PDB entry 1PX0 | X-ray diffraction, 1.90 A resolution | chains A and B of the 4 polymer chains in the assembly

# Chain A (and B)
Name: halohydrin dehalogenase
Source organism: Agrobacterium tumefaciens
Notes: chain B of this document is another copy of the same molecule, construct and numbering; everything in this record applies to it too
Reference sequence: Q93D82 (Q93D82_9RHIZ); residues 1-254 here = UniProt positions 1-254
Sequence (254 residues; each row starts with the number of its first residue):
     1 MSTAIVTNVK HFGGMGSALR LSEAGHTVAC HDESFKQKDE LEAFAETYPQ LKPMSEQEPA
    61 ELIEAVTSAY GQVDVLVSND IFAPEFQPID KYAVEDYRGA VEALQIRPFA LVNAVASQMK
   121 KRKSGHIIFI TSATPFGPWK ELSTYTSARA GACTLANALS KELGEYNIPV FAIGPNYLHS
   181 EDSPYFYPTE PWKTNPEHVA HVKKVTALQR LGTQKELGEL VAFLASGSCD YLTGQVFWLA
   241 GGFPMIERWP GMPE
Unresolved in the structure: 1, 254
Small-molecule neighbours: (R)-1-para-nitro-phenyl-2-azido-ethanol (RPN): F12, P84, F86, S132, T134, W139, Y145, P175, N176, Y177, L178, F186, Y187
From the paper describing this entry:
  - binding site for (R)-1-para-nitro-phenyl-2-azido-ethanol: S132, Y145
  - catalytic residues: S132, Y145
  - catalytic residues: D80 (proposed by the authors, not directly observed)
  - mutagenesis - S132A (>10 000-fold), Y145F (>10 000-fold), R149K (400-fold), R149N (>10 000-fold): decreased catalytic activity (citing earlier work)
  - mutagenesis - D80A: abolished catalytic activity
  - mutagenesis - D80N (220-fold): decreased catalytic activity

# How chain A and chain B interact
Contacting residue pairs (70):
  P88(A) with K120(B); E162(B)
  I89(A) with F109(B), hydrophobic; V112(B), hydrophobic; N113(B), hydrogen bond (backbone-side chain); A116(B), hydrophobic; L159(B), hydrophobic; E162(B), hydrogen bond (backbone-side chain)
  D90(A) with N113(B); A116(B); K120(B), salt bridge
  Y92(A) with F109(B), hydrophobic; N113(B), hydrogen bond (backbone-side chain)
  V94(A) with I106(B), hydrophobic; N113(B)
  Y97(A) with Q105(B), hydrogen bond; I106(B), hydrophobic; F109(B), hydrophobic; L155(B)
  R98(A) with E102(B), salt bridge; I106(B)
  V101(A) with V101(B), hydrophobic; Q105(B)
  E102(A) with R98(B), salt bridge
  Q105(A) with Y97(B), hydrogen bond; Q105(B), hydrogen bond
  I106(A) with V94(B), hydrophobic; Y97(B), hydrophobic; R98(B)
  F109(A) with Y92(B), hydrophobic; Y97(B), hydrophobic; S143(B); T144(B)
  A110(A) with V94(B), hydrophobic
  V112(A) with I89(B), hydrophobic
  N113(A) with I89(B), hydrogen bond (side chain-backbone); D90(B); Y92(B), hydrogen bond (side chain-backbone)
  A116(A) with I89(B), hydrophobic
  S117(A) with D90(B)
  K120(A) with P88(B); D90(B), salt bridge
  P138(A) with N157(B)
  K140(A) with K161(B); E162(B); E165(B), salt bridge
  E141(A) with E162(B)
  S143(A) with F109(B); L155(B)
  T144(A) with F109(B)
  T146(A) with T154(B)
  S147(A) with G151(B); T154(B); L155(B)
  A150(A) with T154(B)
  G151(A) with S147(B)
  T154(A) with T146(B); S147(B); A150(B)
  L155(A) with S143(B); S147(B)
  N157(A) with P138(B)
  L159(A) with I89(B), hydrophobic; S143(B)
  K161(A) with K140(B)
  E162(A) with P88(B); I89(B), hydrogen bond (side chain-backbone); K140(B); E141(B)
  E165(A) with K140(B), salt bridge
Also at the interface, not in a pair above, chain A (38 interface residues in all): Q87, A93, A158, L163
Also at the interface, not in a pair above, chain B (39 interface residues in all): Q87, A93, A110, S117, P135, A158, L163

# In short
The interface between chain A and chain B involves 38 residues on one side and 39 on the other, with 9
hydrogen bonds and 6 salt bridges. Among the polar pairs are D90(A)-K120(B), R98(A)-E102(B) and
K140(A)-E165(B). From the paper: catalytic residues S132(A), Y145(A) and D80(A); S132A, Y145F and R149K of
chain A, among others, reduce catalytic activity; 6 substitutions were tested in all.
Chain A and chain B are both halohydrin dehalogenase (Agrobacterium tumefaciens); the structure, Crystal
structure of the haloalcohol dehalogenase HheC complexed with the haloalcohol mimic
(R)-1-para-nitro-phenyl-2-azido-ethanol, was determined by X-ray diffraction (same publication as 1PWX and
1PWZ).
